Entry 4KLE (X-ray diffraction, 1.97 A resolution); this record covers chains P and A of the 4 polymer chains in the assembly.

[Chain P]
Molecule: 11-nt DNA strand
Sequence (11 nucleotides; numbered 1 to 11; the number before each row is that of its first residue):
     1 GCTGATGCGCC
Ion coordination: Mg2+ site 1: DC10, DC11 (together with 2'-deoxycytidine-5'-triphosphate) (shared with Asp190(A), Asp192(A), Asp256(A) of chain A); Mg2+ site 2: DC11 (together with 2'-deoxycytidine-5'-triphosphate, pyrophosphate) (shared with Asp190(A), Asp192(A) of chain A)

[Chain A]
Molecule: DNA polymerase beta
From: Homo sapiens
Notes: EC 2.7.7.7, 4.2.99.-
UniProt: P06746 (DPOLB_HUMAN); residues 1-335 here = UniProt positions 1-335
Amino-acid sequence (335 residues; each row starts with the number of its first residue):
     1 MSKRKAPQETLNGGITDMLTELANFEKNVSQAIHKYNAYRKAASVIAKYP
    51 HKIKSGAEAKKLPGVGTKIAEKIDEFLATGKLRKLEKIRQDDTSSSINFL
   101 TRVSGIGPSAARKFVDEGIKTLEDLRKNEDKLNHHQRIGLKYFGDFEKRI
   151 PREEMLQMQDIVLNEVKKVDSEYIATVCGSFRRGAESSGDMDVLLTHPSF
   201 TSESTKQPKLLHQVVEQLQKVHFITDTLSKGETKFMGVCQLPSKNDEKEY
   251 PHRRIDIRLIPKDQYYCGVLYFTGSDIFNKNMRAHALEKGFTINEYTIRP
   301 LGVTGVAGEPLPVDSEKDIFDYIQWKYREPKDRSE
Disordered / not traced: 1-9
Curated features (UniProtKB/Swiss-Prot):
  - region: Arg183 to Asp192 (DNA-binding)
  - active site: Lys72 (Nucleophile)
  - binding site (K(+)): Lys60, Leu62, Val65, Thr101, Val103, Ile106
  - binding site (Na(+)): Lys60, Leu62, Val65, Thr101, Val103, Ile106
  - binding site (dATP): Arg149, Ser180, Arg183, Gly189, Asp190
  - binding site (dCTP): Arg149, Ser180, Arg183, Gly189, Asp190
  - binding site (dGTP): Arg149, Ser180, Arg183, Gly189, Asp190, Asp192
  - binding site (dTTP): Arg149, Ser180, Arg183, Gly189, Asp190
  - binding site (Mg(2+)): Asp190, Asp192, Asp256
  - modified residue: Lys72 (N6-acetyllysine), Arg83 (Omega-N-methylarginine), Arg152 (Omega-N-methylarginine)
  - cross-link (Glycyl lysine isopeptide (Lys-Gly)): Lys41 (interchain with G-Cter in ubiquitin), Lys61 (interchain with G-Cter in ubiquitin), Lys81 (interchain with G-Cter in ubiquitin)
  - natural variant: Leu22 (L22P: Found in a gastric cancer sample; uncertain significance), Tyr39 (Y39C: Found in a gastric cancer sample; uncertain significance), Gly118 (G118V: Decreased DNA-directed DNA polymerase activity), Arg137 (R137Q: Decreased function in base-excision repair), Arg149 (R149I: Decreased DNA-directed DNA polymerase activity), Asp160 (D160N: Found in a gastric cancer sample; uncertain significance), Cys239 (C239R: Found in a gastric cancer sample; uncertain significance), Lys289 (K289M: Found in a colon cancer sample; uncertain significance), Asn294 (N294D: Found in a gastric cancer sample; uncertain significance), Glu295 (E295K: Found in a gastric cancer sample; uncertain significance)
  - mutagenesis: Phe25 (F25W: No effect on 5'-dRP lyase activity. Decreased ssDNA binding), His34 (H34G: Decreased 5'-dRP lyase activity. Decreased ssDNA binding), Lys35 (K35A: Decreased 5'-dRP lyase activity. Decreased ssDNA binding. Loss of 5'-dRP lyase activity; when associated with A-68 and A-72. Decreased ssDNA binding; when associated with A-68 and A-72 ...), Tyr39 (Y39F: No effect on 5'-dRP lyase activity; Y39Q: Abolishes DNA polymerase and 5'-dRP lyase activity), Lys41 (K41R: Abolishes ubiquitination; when associated with R-61 and R-81), Lys60 (K60A: Decreased 5'-dRP lyase activity. Decreased ssDNA binding), Lys61 (K61R: Abolishes ubiquitination; when associated with R-41 and R-81), Lys68 (K68A: No effect on 5'-dRP lyase activity. Decreased ssDNA binding. Loss of 5'-dRP lyase activity; when associated with A-35 and A-72. Decreased ssDNA binding; when associated with A-35 and A-72 ...), Glu71 (E71Q: No effect on 5'-dRP lyase activity. No effect on structure shown by circular dichroism. No effect on ssDNA binding), Lys72 (K72A: Severely reduced 5'-dRP lyase activity. Does not affect ssDNA binding. Loss of 5'-dRP lyase activity; when associated with A-35 and A-68. Decreased ssDNA binding ...), Glu75 (E75A: Slightly decreased 5'-dRP lyase activity. Decreased ssDNA binding. No effect on structure shown by circular dichroism), Lys81 (K81R: Abolishes ubiquitination; when associated with R-41 and R-61), 5 further mutagenesis entries in UniProt
Ion coordination: Mg2+ site 1: Asp190, Asp192, Asp256 (together with 2'-deoxycytidine-5'-triphosphate) (shared with DC10(P), DC11(P) of chain P); Mg2+ site 2: Asp190, Asp192 (together with 2'-deoxycytidine-5'-triphosphate, pyrophosphate) (shared with DC11(P) of chain P)
Small-molecule neighbours: 2'-deoxycytidine-5'-triphosphate / pyrophosphate: Arg149, Gly179, Ser180, Arg183, Ser188, Gly189, Asp190, Asp192, Asp256, Tyr271, Phe272, Thr273, Gly274, Ser275, Asp276, Asn279
What the authors report for this chain:
  - Mg2+ coordination: Asp190, Asp192, Asp256
  - catalytic residues: Asp256

[How chain P and chain A interact]
Pairs across the interface (29):
  DG7(P) with Ser109(A), phosphate contact
  DC8(P) with Gly105(A), phosphate contact; Gly107(A), hydrogen bond to the phosphate; Pro108(A), phosphate contact; Ser109(A), hydrogen bond to the phosphate; Ala110(A), hydrogen bond to the phosphate
  DG9(P) with Val103(A), phosphate contact; Ser104(A), phosphate contact; Gly105(A), hydrogen bond to the phosphate; Ile106(A), phosphate contact; His135(A), sugar contact; Met236(A), phosphate contact; Arg254(A), phosphate contact
  DC10(P) with Asp192(A), phosphate contact; Met236(A), sugar contact; Arg254(A), salt bridge to the phosphate; Asp256(A), phosphate contact; Tyr271(A), hydrogen bond to the base
  DC11(P) with Gly179(A), phosphate contact; Arg183(A), hydrogen bond to the phosphate; Asp190(A), phosphate contact; Asp192(A), phosphate contact; Tyr271(A), sugar contact; Phe272(A), phosphate contact; Thr273(A), phosphate contact; Gly274(A), sugar contact; Ser275(A), sugar contact; Asp276(A), base contact; Asn279(A), hydrogen bond to the base

[Overview]
5 residues of chain P face 23 of chain A across their interface; the contacts include 7 hydrogen bonds and 1
salt bridge. Among the polar pairs are DC10(P)-Tyr271(A), DC11(P)-Asn279(A) and DC8(P)-Gly107(A). Chain A
binds 2'-deoxycytidine-5'-triphosphate / pyrophosphate. The paper reports the catalytic residue Asp256(A);
Mg2+ coordination by Asp190(A), Asp192(A) and Asp256(A).
Here chain P is an 11-nt DNA strand and chain A is DNA polymerase beta (Homo sapiens). Entry 4KLE (DNA
polymerase beta matched reactant complex with Mg2+, 10 s) was determined by X-ray diffraction, deposited
together with 4KLD, 4KLF, 4KLG, 4KLH, 4KLI, 4KLJ and 8 further entries.
